PDB entry 2ZTL | X-ray diffraction, 1.80 A resolution | chains B and C of the 4 polymer chains in the assembly

# Chain B (and C)
Molecule: D(-)-3-hydroxybutyrate dehydrogenase
Organism: Pseudomonas fragi
Notes: EC 1.1.1.30; chain C of this document is another copy of the same molecule, construct and numbering; everything in this record applies to it too
UniProt: Q5KST5 (Q5KST5_PSEFR); residues 1-260 here = UniProt positions 1-260
Amino-acid sequence (260 residues; row label = number of the first residue in the row):
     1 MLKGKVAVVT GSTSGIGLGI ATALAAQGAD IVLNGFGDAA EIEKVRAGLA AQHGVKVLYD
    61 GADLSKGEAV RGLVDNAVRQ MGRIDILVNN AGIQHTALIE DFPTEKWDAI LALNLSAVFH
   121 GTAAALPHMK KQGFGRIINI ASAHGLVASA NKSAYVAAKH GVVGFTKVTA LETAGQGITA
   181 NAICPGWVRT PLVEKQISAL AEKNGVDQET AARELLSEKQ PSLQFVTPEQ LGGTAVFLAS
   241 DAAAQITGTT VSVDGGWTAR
Ion coordination: Mg2+: Arg260 (shared with Arg260(C) of chain C)
Ligand contacts:
  - (3S)-3-hydroxybutanoic acid (3HL): Gln94, Ser142, His144, Lys152, Tyr155, Pro185, Gly186, Trp187, Leu192, Gln196, Trp257
  - NAD (nicotinamide-adenine-dinucleotide): Gly11, Ser12, Thr13, Ser14, Gly15, Ile16, Gly17, Asn34, Gly35, Phe36, Ala62, Asp63, Leu64, Ser65, Asn90, Ala91, Gly92, Ile93, Leu113, Ile140, Ala141, Ser142, Tyr155, Lys159, Pro185, Gly186, Trp187, Val188, Thr190, Pro191, Leu192, Val193
What the authors report for this chain:
  - binding site for (3S)-3-hydroxybutanoic acid: Gln94, Ser142, His144, Lys152, Tyr155, Gly186, Trp187, Gln196, Trp257
  - binding site for NAD: Tyr155, Thr190
  - catalytic residues: Tyr155
  - mutagenesis - Q94A, H144A, K152E, K152Q, K152R, W187A, W187F, W187T, W187Y, T190A, T190C, T190S, Q196A, Q196E, Q196N, L215A, W257F, W257Y: decreased catalytic activity
  - mutagenesis - K152A, Y155F, W257A: abolished catalytic activity
  - mutagenesis - L215V: decreased catalytic activity on D-3-HB
  - mutagenesis - L215V: unchanged catalytic activity on NAD
  - mutagenesis - Y155F: abolished binding to D-3-HB

# Chain B / chain C interface
Contacting residue pairs - 10 pairs, chain B then chain C:
  Val147(B) - Ala259(C)
  Val147(B) - Arg260(C)
  Ala148(B) - Ala259(C)  hydrogen bond (backbone-backbone)
  Ala148(B) - Arg260(C)
  Trp257(B) - Arg260(C)
  Ala259(B) - Val147(C)
  Ala259(B) - Ala148(C)  hydrogen bond (backbone-backbone)
  Arg260(B) - Val147(C)
  Arg260(B) - Ala148(C)
  Arg260(B) - Trp257(C)
Also at the interface, not in a pair above, chain B (6 interface residues in all): Thr258
Also at the interface, not in a pair above, chain C (6 interface residues in all): Thr258

# Overview
Chain B and chain C each contribute 6 residues to their interface; the contacts include 2 hydrogen bonds. Its
one hydrogen bond, Ala148(B)-Ala259(C), is backbone to backbone. The paper reports the catalytic residue
Tyr155(B); Q94A, H144A and K152E of chain B, among others, reduce catalytic activity; 22 substitutions were
tested in all.
Chain B and chain C are both D(-)-3-hydroxybutyrate dehydrogenase (Pseudomonas fragi); the structure, Closed
conformation of D-3-hydroxybutyrate dehydrogenase complexed with NAD+ and L-3-hydroxybutyrate, was determined
by X-ray diffraction, deposited together with 2ZTM, 2ZTU and 2ZTV.
